8YN3 - chains A and B of the 5 polymer chains in the assembly; structure by electron microscopy, 2.56 A resolution.

== Chain A ==
Molecule: Engineered guanine nucleotide, binding protein G(s) subunit alpha
From: synthetic construct
Chain sequence (246 residues; row label = number of the first residue in the row; note: 148 numbers in that range are skipped by the numbering (no residue carries them; nothing is unmodelled there)):
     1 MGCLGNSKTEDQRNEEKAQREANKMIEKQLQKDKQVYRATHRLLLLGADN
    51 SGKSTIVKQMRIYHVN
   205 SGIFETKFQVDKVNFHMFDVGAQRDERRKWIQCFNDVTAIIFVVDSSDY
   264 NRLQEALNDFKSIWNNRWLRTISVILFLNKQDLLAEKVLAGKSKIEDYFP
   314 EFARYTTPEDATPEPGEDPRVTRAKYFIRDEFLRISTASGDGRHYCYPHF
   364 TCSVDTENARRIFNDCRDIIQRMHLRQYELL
Unresolved in the structure: 1-8, 59-61

== Chain B ==
Molecule: Guanine nucleotide-binding protein G(I)/G(S)/G(T) subunit beta-1
From: Homo sapiens
Reference sequence: P62873 (GBB1_HUMAN); numbering as in UniProt (aligned over 2-340)
Chain sequence (376 residues; numbered -9 to 366; the number before each row is that of its first residue; numbers below 1 keep their minus sign (Met-9 is residue -9)):
    -9 MHHHHHHGSSGSELDQLRQEAEQLKNQIRDARKACADATLSQITNNIDPV
    41 GRIQMRTRRTLRGHLAKIYAMHWGTDSRLLVSASQDGKLIIWDSYTTNKV
    91 HAIPLRSSWVMTCAYAPSGNYVACGGLDNICSIYNLKTREGNVRVSRELA
   141 GHTGYLSCCRFLDDNQIVTSSGDTTCALWDIETGQQTTTFTGHTGDVMSL
   191 SLAPDTRLFVSGACDASAKLWDVREGMCRQTFTGHESDINAICFFPNGNA
   241 FATGSDDATCRLFDLRADQELMTYSHDNIICGITSVSFSKSGRLLLAGYD
   291 DFNCNVWDALKADRAGVLAGHDNRVSCLGVTDDGMAVATGSWDSFLKIWN
   341 GSSGGGGSGGGGSSGVSGWRLFKKIS
Unresolved in the structure: -9 to 1, 344-366
Construct notes: initiating methionine (-9); expression tag (-8 to 1, 341-366)
Curated features (UniProtKB/Swiss-Prot):
  - modified residue: Ser2 (N-acetylserine), His266 (Phosphohistidine)

== Chain A / chain B interface ==
Pairs across the interface - 59 pairs, chain A then chain B:
  Glu16(A) - Thr86(B)
  Gln19(A) - Asp83(B)  hydrogen bond
  Gln19(A) - Thr86(B)  hydrogen bond
  Gln19(A) - Asn88(B)
  Asn23(A) - Asn88(B)  hydrogen bond
  Asn23(A) - Lys89(B)
  Ile26(A) - Lys89(B)
  Ile26(A) - Val90(B)
  Ile26(A) - His91(B)
  Ile26(A) - Ala92(B)  hydrophobic
  Glu27(A) - Lys89(B)  salt bridge
  Leu30(A) - Lys89(B)
  Asp33(A) - Lys78(B)  salt bridge
  Lys34(A) - Leu55(B)
  Tyr37(A) - Leu55(B)
  Tyr37(A) - Ala56(B)
  Arg38(A) - Leu55(B)
  Asn66(A) - Arg96(B)  hydrogen bond (side chain-backbone)
  Asn66(A) - Ser97(B)
  Ser205(A) - Asp118(B)  hydrogen bond (side chain-backbone)
  Ser205(A) - Ile120(B)
  Ile207(A) - Trp99(B)
  Ile207(A) - Leu117(B)  hydrophobic
  Phe222(A) - Trp99(B)
  Ala226(A) - Asn119(B)  hydrogen bond (backbone-side chain)
  Ala226(A) - Thr143(B)
  Gln227(A) - Leu117(B)  hydrogen bond (side chain-backbone)
  Gln227(A) - Asn119(B)  hydrogen bond
  Gln227(A) - Gly144(B)
  Gln227(A) - Tyr145(B)  hydrogen bond (side chain-backbone)
  Arg228(A) - Gly162(B)  hydrogen bond (side chain-backbone)
  Arg228(A) - Asp163(B)
  Arg228(A) - Thr164(B)
  Arg228(A) - Asp186(B)  salt bridge
  Arg232(A) - Cys204(B)  hydrogen bond (side chain-backbone)
  Arg232(A) - Asp228(B)  salt bridge
  Lys233(A) - Tyr145(B)
  Lys233(A) - Met188(B)
  Lys233(A) - Cys204(B)
  Lys233(A) - Asp228(B)
  Lys233(A) - Asn230(B)  hydrogen bond
  Lys233(A) - Asp246(B)  salt bridge
  Trp234(A) - Leu117(B)  hydrophobic
  Gln236(A) - Lys57(B)  hydrogen bond (backbone-side chain)
  Gln236(A) - Tyr59(B)
  Gln236(A) - Arg314(B)  hydrogen bond
  Gln236(A) - Trp332(B)
  Cys237(A) - Lys57(B)
  Cys237(A) - Tyr59(B)
  Cys237(A) - Gln75(B)  hydrogen bond
  Cys237(A) - Trp99(B)
  Cys237(A) - Leu117(B)  hydrophobic
  Phe238(A) - Trp99(B)  hydrophobic
  Phe238(A) - Leu117(B)  hydrophobic
  Asn239(A) - Lys57(B)  hydrogen bond
  Asn239(A) - Trp332(B)
  Trp281(A) - Asp290(B)
  Trp281(A) - Arg314(B)
  Trp281(A) - Trp332(B)  hydrophobic
Interface residues without a listed pair, chain A (30 interface residues in all): Arg20, Ala22, Glu230, Asp240, Arg280
Interface residues without a listed pair, chain B (41 interface residues in all): Gly53, Asp76, Met101, Thr184, Gly185, Phe292

== Summary ==
Chain A and chain B form an interface of 30 and 41 residues respectively; the contacts include 16 hydrogen
bonds and 5 salt bridges. Polar pairs include Glu27(A)-Lys89(B), Asp33(A)-Lys78(B) and Arg228(A)-Asp186(B).
Chain A is Engineered guanine nucleotide, binding protein G(s) subunit alpha (synthetic construct) and chain B
is Guanine nucleotide-binding protein G(I)/G(S)/G(T) subunit beta-1 (Homo sapiens); the structure, Cryo-EM
structure of histamine H2 receptor in complex with histamine and miniGs, was determined by electron
microscopy, deposited together with 8YN2, 8YN4, 8YN5, 8YN6, 8YN7, 8YN8, 8YN9 and 8YNA.
